PDB entry 4G9F | X-ray diffraction, 1.90 A resolution | chains D and E of the 5 polymer chains in the assembly

Chain D:
Molecule: alpha chain C12C TCR
Source organism: Homo sapiens
Chain sequence (204 residues; numbered 3 to 218 plus 3 insertion-coded residues; 15 numbers in that range are skipped by the numbering (no residue carries them; nothing is unmodelled there); the number before each row is that of its first residue; a row labelled like 84A-84C holds insertion residues (84A, then the next letters in order)):
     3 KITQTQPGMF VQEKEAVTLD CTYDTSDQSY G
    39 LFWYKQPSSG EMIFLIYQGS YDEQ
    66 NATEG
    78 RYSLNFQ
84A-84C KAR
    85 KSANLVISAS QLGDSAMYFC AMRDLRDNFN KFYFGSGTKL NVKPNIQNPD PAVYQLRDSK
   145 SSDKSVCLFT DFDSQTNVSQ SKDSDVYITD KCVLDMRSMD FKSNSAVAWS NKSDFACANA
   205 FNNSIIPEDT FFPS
Disulfide bonds: Cys-23/Cys-104, Cys-151/Cys-201

Chain E:
Molecule: beta chain C12C TCR
Source organism: Homo sapiens
Chain sequence (250 residues; row label = number of the first residue in the row; note: 13 numbers in that range are skipped by the numbering (no residue carries them; nothing is unmodelled there)):
     1 NAGVTQTPKF QVLKTGQSMT LQCAQDMNH
    37 EYMSWYRQDP GMGLRLIHYS VG
    63 AGITDQGEVP
    74 NGYNVSRS
    83 TTEDFPLRLL SAAPSQTSVY FCASREGLGG TEAFFGQGTR LTVVEDLNKV FPPEVAVFEP
   143 SEAEISHTQK ATLVCLATGF YPDHVELSWW VNGKEVHSGV CTDPQPLKEQ PALNDSRYAL
   203 SSRLRVSATF WQDPRNHFRC QVQFYGLSEN DEWTQDRAKP VTQIVSAEAW GRADASGLVP
   263 R
Disulfide bonds: Cys-23/Cys-104, Cys-157/Cys-222

Chain D / chain E interface:
Inter-chain disulfides: Cys-176(D)/Cys-183(E)
Residue-residue contacts (93; chain D residue first):
  Phe-40(D) with Thr-113(E); Ala-115(E), hydrophobic
  Tyr-42(D) with Ala-115(E), hydrogen bond (side chain-backbone); Phe-117(E)
  Gln-44(D) with Gln-44(E), hydrogen bond; Phe-103(E)
  Ser-46(D) with Pro-186(E)
  Gly-48(D) with Phe-103(E)
  Glu-49(D) with Gln-119(E)
  Met-50(D) with Gln-44(E); Phe-103(E), hydrophobic; Phe-117(E)
  Phe-52(D) with Ala-115(E); Phe-116(E), hydrophobic
  Tyr-55(D) with Thr-113(E)
  Phe-103(D) with Gln-44(E)
  Arg-107(D) with Arg-107(E); Leu-110(E), hydrogen bond (side chain-backbone); Gly-111(E); Gly-112(E), hydrogen bond (side chain-backbone)
  Asn-112(D) with Leu-110(E)
  Phe-113(D) with Arg-107(E), hydrogen bond (backbone-side chain); Leu-110(E)
  Asn-114(D) with Tyr-38(E), hydrogen bond; Leu-52(E); Tyr-55(E); Arg-107(E), hydrogen bond (backbone-side chain); Leu-110(E)
  Lys-115(D) with Tyr-42(E); Leu-52(E)
  Phe-116(D) with Tyr-42(E), hydrogen bond (backbone-side chain); Arg-107(E); Ala-115(E), hydrophobic
  Phe-118(D) with Leu-50(E), hydrophobic; Phe-117(E), hydrophobic
  Asp-134(D) with His-149(E), salt bridge
  Tyr-138(D) with Ser-143(E); Ala-145(E); Glu-146(E); His-149(E); Thr-150(E)
  Gln-139(D) with Ser-143(E)
  Leu-140(D) with Phe-140(E); Glu-141(E); Thr-154(E); Val-156(E), hydrophobic
  Arg-141(D) with Phe-140(E); Glu-141(E), hydrogen bond (backbone-backbone)
  Asp-142(D) with Ala-138(E); Val-139(E); Phe-140(E)
  Ser-143(D) with Val-139(E), hydrogen bond (backbone-backbone); Glu-141(E); Glu-250(E), hydrogen bond (side chain-backbone); Ala-251(E)
  Lys-144(D) with Glu-250(E)
  Lys-148(D) with Phe-140(E)
  Ser-149(D) with Phe-140(E)
  Val-150(D) with Phe-140(E), hydrophobic
  Leu-152(D) with Thr-154(E)
  Thr-154(D) with Arg-207(E)
  Asp-155(D) with Thr-150(E); Arg-207(E), salt bridge
  Tyr-171(D) with Glu-191(E), hydrogen bond (side chain-backbone)
  Thr-173(D) with Asp-185(E); Ser-203(E); Arg-205(E), hydrogen bond
  Asp-174(D) with Arg-205(E)
  Cys-176(D) with Cys-183(E), disulfide; Thr-184(E); Arg-205(E)
  Val-177(D) with Cys-183(E), hydrogen bond (backbone-side chain)
  Leu-178(D) with Gly-181(E); Cys-183(E), hydrophobic; Arg-207(E)
  Asp-179(D) with Ser-180(E); Gly-181(E), hydrogen bond (backbone-backbone)
  Met-180(D) with Lys-152(E); Ser-180(E); Arg-207(E); Val-208(E)
  Arg-181(D) with Ser-180(E), hydrogen bond (backbone-side chain)
  Phe-185(D) with Lys-152(E); Arg-207(E)
  Ser-187(D) with Arg-207(E), hydrogen bond
  Ser-189(D) with Arg-205(E), hydrogen bond
  Ala-190(D) with Arg-205(E)
  Val-191(D) with Ser-203(E); Arg-205(E)
  Trp-193(D) with Leu-158(E), hydrophobic; Ala-201(E), hydrophobic
  Phe-215(D) with His-149(E)
  Pro-217(D) with Ala-145(E), hydrophobic
Other interface residues (no listed pair), chain D (50 interface residues in all): Ser-47, Ile-172
Other interface residues (no listed pair), chain E (52 interface residues in all): Lys-9, Glu-70, Gly-118, Leu-155, Val-182, Leu-189, Lys-190, Ser-209, Trp-252

In short:
The interface between chain D and chain E involves 50 residues on one side and 52 on the other, with 1
disulfide bond, 18 hydrogen bonds and 2 salt bridges. Polar pairs include Asp-134(D)/His-149(E),
Asp-155(D)/Arg-207(E) and Tyr-42(D)/Ala-115(E).
Here chain D is alpha chain C12C TCR and chain E is beta chain C12C TCR, both from Homo sapiens. Entry 4G9F
(Crystal Structure of C12C TCR-HLAB2705-KK10-L6M) was determined by X-ray diffraction, deposited together with
4G8G, 4G8I and 4G9D.
